Entry 3ZGN (X-ray diffraction, 1.95 A resolution); this record covers chain A.

== Chain A ==
Name: 4-hydroxy-3-methylbut-2-enyl diphosphate reductase
Source organism: Escherichia coli
Notes: EC 1.17.1.2
UniProt: P62623 (ISPH_ECOLI); residues 1-316 here = UniProt positions 1-316
Amino-acid sequence (332 residues; each row starts with the number of its first residue; numbers below 1 keep their minus sign (Met-15 is residue -15)):
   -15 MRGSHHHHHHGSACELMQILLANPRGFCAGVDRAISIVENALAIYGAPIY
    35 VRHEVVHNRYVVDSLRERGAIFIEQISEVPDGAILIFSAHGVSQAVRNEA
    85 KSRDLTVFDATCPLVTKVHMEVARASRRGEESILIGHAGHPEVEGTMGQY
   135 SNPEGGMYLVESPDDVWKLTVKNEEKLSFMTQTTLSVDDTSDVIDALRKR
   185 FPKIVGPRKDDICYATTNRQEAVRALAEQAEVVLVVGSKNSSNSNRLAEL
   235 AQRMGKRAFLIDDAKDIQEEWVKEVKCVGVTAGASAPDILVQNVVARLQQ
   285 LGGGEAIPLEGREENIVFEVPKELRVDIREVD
Disordered / not traced: -15 to 0, 310-316
Sequence notes: expression tag (-15 to 0)
Ion coordination: 4Fe-4S cluster Fe: Cys12, Cys96, Cys197 (together with 10G)
Ligand contacts:
  - 10G ((2E)-3-methyl-4-sulfanylbut-2-en-1-yl trihydrogen diphosphate): Val15, Val40, His41, Ala73, His74, Val99, His124, Glu126, Thr167, Thr168, Asn224, Ser225, Ser226, Asn227, Ala268, Ser269
  - 4Fe-4S cluster (SF4): Cys12, Gly14, Val15, Cys96, Leu98, Val99, Thr167, Thr168, Cys197, Tyr198, Ala199, Thr200

== Overview ==
Ligands of chain A: compound 10G and 4Fe-4S cluster. Cys12, Cys96 and Cys197 form the 4Fe-4S cluster Fe site.
Chain A is 4-hydroxy-3-methylbut-2-enyl diphosphate reductase (Escherichia coli); the structure, Crystal
structures of Escherichia coli IspH in complex with TMBPP a potent inhibitor of the methylerythritol ..., was
determined by X-ray diffraction, deposited together with 3ZGL.
